Entry 4ZN9 (X-ray diffraction, 2.21 A resolution); this record covers chains A and B of the 4 polymer chains in the assembly.

== Chain A (and B) ==
Name: Estrogen receptor
From: Homo sapiens
Notes: fragment: ligand-binding domain; chain B of this document is another copy of the same molecule, construct and numbering; everything in this record applies to it too
UniProtKB: P03372 (ESR1_HUMAN); residue numbers follow UniProt; this construct covers 301-559
Sequence (259 residues; numbered 301 to 559; the number before each row is that of its first residue):
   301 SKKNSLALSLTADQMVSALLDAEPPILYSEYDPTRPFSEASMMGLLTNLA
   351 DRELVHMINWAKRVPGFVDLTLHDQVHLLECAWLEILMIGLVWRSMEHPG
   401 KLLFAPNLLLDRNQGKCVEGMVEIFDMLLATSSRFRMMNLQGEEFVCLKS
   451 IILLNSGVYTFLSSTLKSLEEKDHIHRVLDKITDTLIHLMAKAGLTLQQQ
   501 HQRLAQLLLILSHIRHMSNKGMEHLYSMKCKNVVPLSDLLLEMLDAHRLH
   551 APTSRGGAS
Not modelled in the structure: 301-304, 460-472, 555-559 (chain B: 301-304, 458-472, 555-559)
Differences from the reference sequence: engineered mutation Ser-537 (Tyr in P03372)
Small-molecule neighbours: OBH (cyclohexa-2,5-dien-1-yl (1S,2R,4S)-5,6-bis(4-hydroxyphenyl)-7-oxabicyclo[2.2.1]hept-5-ene-2-sulfonate): Met-343, Leu-346, Thr-347, Leu-349, Ala-350, Glu-353, Trp-383, Leu-384, Leu-387, Met-388, Leu-391, Arg-394, Phe-404, Val-418, Glu-419, Gly-420, Met-421, Ile-424, Phe-425, Leu-428, Gly-521, His-524, Leu-525, Cys-530, Leu-540
Reported in the primary citation:
  - conformationally variable residues (helix shift): His-524

== Chain A / chain B interface ==
Pairs across the interface (67):
  Glu-419(A) / Thr-553(B)  hydrogen bond
  Arg-434(A) / His-476(B)  hydrogen bond
  Ile-451(A) / Leu-509(B)  hydrophobic
  Asn-455(A) / Leu-509(B)  hydrogen bond (side chain-backbone)
  Asn-455(A) / Ser-512(B)
  Asn-455(A) / His-513(B)  hydrogen bond
  Ser-456(A) / His-513(B)
  Tyr-459(A) / Arg-434(B)  hydrogen bond
  Tyr-459(A) / Ile-510(B)  hydrophobic
  Tyr-459(A) / His-513(B)
  His-476(A) / Arg-434(B)  hydrogen bond
  Asp-480(A) / Gln-502(B)
  Asp-480(A) / Gln-506(B)  hydrogen bond
  Thr-483(A) / His-501(B)
  Thr-483(A) / Gln-502(B)
  Thr-483(A) / Ala-505(B)
  Asp-484(A) / Gln-498(B)  hydrogen bond
  Asp-484(A) / His-501(B)  salt bridge
  Asp-484(A) / Gln-502(B)  hydrogen bond
  Ile-487(A) / His-501(B)
  Leu-497(A) / Leu-497(B)  hydrophobic
  Gln-498(A) / Asp-484(B)  hydrogen bond
  His-501(A) / Thr-483(B)
  His-501(A) / Asp-484(B)  salt bridge
  His-501(A) / Ile-487(B)
  His-501(A) / His-501(B)  hydrogen bond
  His-501(A) / Leu-504(B)
  Gln-502(A) / Asp-480(B)
  Gln-502(A) / Asp-484(B)  hydrogen bond
  Leu-504(A) / His-501(B)
  Ala-505(A) / Thr-483(B)
  Ala-505(A) / Leu-508(B)  hydrophobic
  Gln-506(A) / His-476(B)  hydrogen bond
  Gln-506(A) / Asp-480(B)  hydrogen bond
  Leu-508(A) / Ala-505(B)  hydrophobic
  Leu-508(A) / Leu-509(B)  hydrophobic
  Leu-509(A) / Ile-451(B)  hydrophobic
  Leu-509(A) / Asn-455(B)  hydrogen bond (backbone-side chain)
  Leu-511(A) / Ser-512(B)
  Ser-512(A) / Asn-455(B)
  Ser-512(A) / Leu-511(B)
  Ser-512(A) / Ser-512(B)  hydrogen bond (backbone-side chain)
  Ser-512(A) / Arg-515(B)
  His-513(A) / Asn-455(B)  hydrogen bond
  Arg-515(A) / Ser-512(B)  hydrogen bond
  Arg-515(A) / His-513(B)
  Arg-515(A) / His-516(B)
  His-516(A) / Arg-515(B)
  His-516(A) / Asn-519(B)  hydrogen bond
  Asn-519(A) / His-516(B)  hydrogen bond
  Asn-519(A) / Asn-519(B)  hydrogen bond
  Asn-519(A) / Lys-520(B)
  Glu-523(A) / Glu-523(B)
  Glu-523(A) / Tyr-526(B)  hydrogen bond
  Glu-523(A) / Ala-551(B)
  Glu-523(A) / Pro-552(B)
  His-524(A) / His-550(B)  hydrogen bond (side chain-backbone)
  His-524(A) / Pro-552(B)
  Tyr-526(A) / Lys-520(B)  hydrogen bond
  Tyr-526(A) / Glu-523(B)  hydrogen bond
  His-550(A) / Glu-423(B)
  His-550(A) / His-524(B)  hydrogen bond (backbone-side chain)
  Ala-551(A) / Glu-523(B)
  Ala-551(A) / His-524(B)
  Pro-552(A) / Glu-523(B)
  Pro-552(A) / His-524(B)
  Thr-553(A) / Glu-419(B)  hydrogen bond
Other interface residues (no listed pair), chain A (40 interface residues in all): Gly-457, Val-458, Leu-479, Lys-520, Ser-527, Lys-529, His-547
Other interface residues (no listed pair), chain B (40 interface residues in all): Ala-430, Gly-457, Leu-479, Ser-527, His-547, Ser-554

== Overview ==
The chain A/chain B interface involves 40 residues from each chain, with 27 hydrogen bonds and 2 salt bridges.
Polar pairs include Asp-484(A)/His-501(B), Glu-419(A)/Thr-553(B) and Arg-434(A)/His-476(B). Ligands of chain
A: compound OBH. The paper reports conformational variability at His-524(A).
Both chains are Estrogen receptor (Homo sapiens). Entry 4ZN9 (Crystal Structure of the ER-alpha Ligand-binding
Domain (Y537S) in complex with Oxabicyclic Heptene Sulfonate (OBHS)) was determined by X-ray diffraction.
